Entry 8ADN (electron microscopy, 2.77 A resolution); this record covers chains R and S of the 30 polymer chains in the assembly.

[Chain R]
Molecule: Proteasome subunit alpha type-5
Source organism: Vairimorpha necatrix
Sequence (234 residues; each row starts with the number of its first residue):
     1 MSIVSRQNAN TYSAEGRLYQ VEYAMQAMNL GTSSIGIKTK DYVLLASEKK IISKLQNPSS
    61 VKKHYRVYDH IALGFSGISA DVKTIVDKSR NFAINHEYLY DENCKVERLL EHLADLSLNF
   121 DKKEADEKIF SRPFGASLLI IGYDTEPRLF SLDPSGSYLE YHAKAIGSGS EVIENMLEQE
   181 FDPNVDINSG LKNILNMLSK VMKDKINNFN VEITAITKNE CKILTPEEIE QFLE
Not modelled in the structure: 1

[Chain S]
Molecule: Proteasome subunit alpha type-6
Source organism: Vairimorpha necatrix
Sequence (230 residues; each row starts with the number of its first residue):
     1 MNSQTDYTNY IIFNPEGKIK QLEFINNTVQ LGSTVVALKN KSFGVFVTYN EKRSKFALQQ
    61 KKIFPINSKS LFSFSGITND GTKIVKYLKN STVFENIRKG RDIHPIHVFD DLCYSACIRT
   121 LTNGNRLYGV QGLLLTDYQG ISLVLFDPKG SAKEVRGMSI GSRSQSCRTI LEDECDKFEE
   181 YNKEELVRLG IKALRNAYPE TGVLNKDNVD IWILETNQES KQIKSEEYLQ
Not modelled in the structure: 1-5

[Chain R / chain S interface]
Residue-residue contacts (51):
  I3(R) - G124(S)
  R6(R) - G124(S)  hydrogen bond (side chain-backbone)
  Q7(R) - N9(S)
  Q7(R) - Y10(S)
  Q7(R) - N123(S)
  Q7(R) - G124(S)  hydrogen bond (side chain-backbone)
  N10(R) - G124(S)  hydrogen bond (side chain-backbone)
  N10(R) - N125(S)
  N10(R) - R126(S)
  T11(R) - N9(S)  hydrogen bond (side chain-backbone)
  T11(R) - Q21(S)
  Y12(R) - Q21(S)  hydrogen bond (backbone-side chain)
  Y12(R) - F24(S)
  Y12(R) - T28(S)
  Y12(R) - I77(S)
  Y12(R) - R126(S)  hydrogen bond
  Y12(R) - L127(S)  hydrogen bond (side chain-backbone)
  Y12(R) - G129(S)
  S13(R) - F24(S)
  A14(R) - F24(S)  hydrophobic
  A14(R) - N27(S)  hydrogen bond (backbone-side chain)
  E15(R) - N27(S)
  G16(R) - F24(S)
  G16(R) - T28(S)
  R17(R) - L31(S)
  L18(R) - R126(S)
  E111(R) - T82(S)
  E111(R) - K86(S)  salt bridge
  D115(R) - K83(S)  salt bridge
  L118(R) - I77(S)  hydrophobic
  L118(R) - N79(S)
  L118(R) - R126(S)
  N119(R) - K83(S)  hydrogen bond
  D121(R) - R119(S)  salt bridge
  D121(R) - R126(S)
  S155(R) - N79(S)
  G156(R) - N79(S)  hydrogen bond (backbone-side chain)
  S157(R) - N79(S)
  L159(R) - R53(S)
  L159(R) - L58(S)
  L159(R) - Q60(S)
  E160(R) - A57(S)
  E160(R) - L58(S)  hydrogen bond (backbone-backbone)
  Y161(R) - F56(S)
  Y161(R) - A57(S)  hydrophobic
  H162(R) - F56(S)  hydrogen bond (backbone-backbone)
  H162(R) - L58(S)
  A163(R) - F56(S)
  L177(R) - F56(S)
  E178(R) - K55(S)  salt bridge
  F181(R) - F56(S)  hydrophobic
Other interface residues (no listed pair), chain R (30 interface residues in all): A114, F120
Other interface residues (no listed pair), chain S (28 interface residues in all): I25, D80, Y128

[Overview]
30 residues of chain R face 28 of chain S across their interface; the contacts include 12 hydrogen bonds and 4
salt bridges. Polar pairs include E111(R)-K86(S), D115(R)-K83(S) and D121(R)-R119(S).
Chain R is Proteasome subunit alpha type-5 and chain S is Proteasome subunit alpha type-6, both from
Vairimorpha necatrix; the structure, Vairimorpha necatrix 20S proteasome from spores, was determined by
electron microscopy.
